PDB entry 5D12 | X-ray diffraction, 3.00 A resolution | chain A

[Chain A]
Molecule: Proto-oncogene tyrosine-protein kinase Src
Organism: Gallus gallus
Notes: EC 2.7.10.2
Reference sequence: P00523 (SRC_CHICK); numbering as in UniProt (aligned over 251-533)
Sequence (286 residues; numbered 248 to 533; the number before each row is that of its first residue):
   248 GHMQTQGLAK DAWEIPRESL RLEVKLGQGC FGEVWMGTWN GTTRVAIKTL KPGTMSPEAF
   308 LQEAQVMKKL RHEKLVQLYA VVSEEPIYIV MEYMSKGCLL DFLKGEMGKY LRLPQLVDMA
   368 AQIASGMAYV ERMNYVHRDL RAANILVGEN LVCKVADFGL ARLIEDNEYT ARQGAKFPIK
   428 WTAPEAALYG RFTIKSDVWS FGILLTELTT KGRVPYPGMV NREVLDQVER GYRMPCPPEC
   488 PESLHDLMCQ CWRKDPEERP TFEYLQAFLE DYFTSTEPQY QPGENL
Not modelled in the structure: 248-256, 298-302, 412-423
Sequence notes: expression tag (248-250); engineered mutation Met338 (Thr in P00523), Cys345 (Ser in P00523)
Ligand contacts: G97 (N-[2-phenyl-4-(1H-pyrazol-3-ylamino)quinazolin-7-yl]prop-2-enamide): Leu273, Gly274, Gln275, Val281, Ala293, Met338, Glu339, Tyr340, Met341, Ser342, Lys343, Gly344, Leu393

[In short]
Bound to chain A: compound G97.
Chain A is Proto-oncogene tyrosine-protein kinase Src (Gallus gallus); the structure, Kinase domain of cSrc in
complex with RL40, was determined by X-ray diffraction, deposited together with 5D11 and 5D10.
